Entry 7OC0 (X-ray diffraction, 1.78 A resolution); this record covers chains A and B.

# Chain A (and B)
Protein: 3-oxoacyl-[acyl-carrier-protein] synthase 2
From: Pseudomonas aeruginosa PAO1
Notes: EC 2.3.1.179; chain B of this document is another copy of the same molecule, construct and numbering; everything in this record applies to it too
Reference sequence: G3XDA2 (G3XDA2_PSEAE); residue numbers follow UniProt; this construct covers 2-413
Chain sequence (412 residues; row label = number of the first residue in the row):
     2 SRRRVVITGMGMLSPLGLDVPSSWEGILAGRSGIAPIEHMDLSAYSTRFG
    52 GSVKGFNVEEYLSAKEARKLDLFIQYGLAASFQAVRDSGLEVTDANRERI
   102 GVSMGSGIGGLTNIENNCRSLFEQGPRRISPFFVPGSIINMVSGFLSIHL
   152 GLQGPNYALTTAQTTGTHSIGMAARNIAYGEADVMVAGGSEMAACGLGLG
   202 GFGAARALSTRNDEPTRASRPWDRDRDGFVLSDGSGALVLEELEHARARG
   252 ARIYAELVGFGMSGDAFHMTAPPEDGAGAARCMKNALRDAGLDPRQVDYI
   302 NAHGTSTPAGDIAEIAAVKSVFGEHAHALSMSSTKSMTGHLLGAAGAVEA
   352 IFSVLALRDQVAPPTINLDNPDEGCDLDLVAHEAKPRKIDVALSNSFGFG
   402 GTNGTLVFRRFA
Sequence notes: engineered mutation Gln164 (Cys in G3XDA2)
Ion coordination: Mg2+: Ser33, Thr217, Ser337
Residues lining bound ligands: V7W ((2S,4R)-2-(thiophen-2-yl)thiazolidine-4-carboxylic acid): Gln164, Phe230, Asp266, His269, Met270, Thr271, Ala272, Pro273, His304, Thr306, His341, Phe398, Gly399, Phe400, Gly402
From the paper describing this entry:
  - binding site for V7W: His304, His341

# Chain A / chain B interface
Residue-residue contacts (130; chain A residue first):
  Ala45(A) - Arg128(B)  hydrogen bond (backbone-side chain)
  Tyr46(A) - Leu122(B)
  Tyr46(A) - Pro127(B)
  Tyr46(A) - Arg128(B)
  Ser47(A) - Arg128(B)
  Glu99(A) - Arg282(B)
  Ile109(A) - Ile139(B)  hydrophobic
  Ile115(A) - Leu112(B)  hydrophobic
  Ile115(A) - Ile115(B)  hydrophobic
  Ile115(A) - Leu198(B)  hydrophobic
  Glu116(A) - Leu122(B)
  Glu116(A) - Phe123(B)
  Asn118(A) - Leu198(B)
  Cys119(A) - Glu116(B)
  Cys119(A) - Cys119(B)  disulfide
  Cys119(A) - Phe123(B)  hydrophobic
  Cys119(A) - Leu198(B)  hydrophobic
  Arg120(A) - Phe123(B)
  Leu122(A) - Tyr46(B)
  Leu122(A) - Glu116(B)
  Leu122(A) - Gly197(B)
  Leu122(A) - Leu198(B)
  Phe123(A) - Glu116(B)
  Phe123(A) - Cys119(B)  hydrophobic
  Phe123(A) - Arg120(B)
  Pro127(A) - Tyr46(B)
  Arg128(A) - Ala45(B)  hydrogen bond (side chain-backbone)
  Ile130(A) - Gly197(B)
  Ile130(A) - Gly201(B)
  Ile130(A) - Gly202(B)
  Ile130(A) - Ala205(B)
  Ser131(A) - Ala205(B)
  Pro132(A) - Ala205(B)
  Pro132(A) - Ala206(B)
  Phe133(A) - Met270(B)  hydrophobic
  Phe134(A) - Leu198(B)
  Val135(A) - Phe203(B)  hydrophobic
  Val135(A) - Phe400(B)  hydrophobic
  Pro136(A) - Met270(B)  hydrophobic
  Pro136(A) - Thr271(B)
  Ile139(A) - Ala163(B)  hydrophobic
  Ile140(A) - Thr161(B)
  Asn141(A) - Thr161(B)
  Asn141(A) - Thr162(B)
  Asn141(A) - Ala163(B)
  Asn141(A) - Phe400(B)  hydrogen bond (side chain-backbone)
  Asn141(A) - Thr403(B)
  Met142(A) - Gly401(B)
  Gly145(A) - Gly401(B)
  Phe146(A) - Met270(B)  hydrophobic
  Ser148(A) - Ala267(B)
  Ser148(A) - Gly401(B)
  Ile149(A) - Phe268(B)
  Ile149(A) - His269(B)
  Ile149(A) - Met270(B)
  Gly152(A) - Ala267(B)
  Leu153(A) - Ala267(B)
  Gln154(A) - Ser264(B)
  Gln154(A) - Gly265(B)  hydrogen bond (backbone-backbone)
  Gln154(A) - Asp266(B)
  Gln154(A) - Ala267(B)
  Gln154(A) - Arg282(B)  hydrogen bond (backbone-side chain)
  Gly155(A) - Ser264(B)
  Gly155(A) - Gly265(B)  hydrogen bond (backbone-backbone)
  Pro156(A) - Met263(B)  hydrophobic
  Asn157(A) - His169(B)
  Asn157(A) - Thr403(B)  hydrogen bond (backbone-side chain)
  Tyr158(A) - Leu160(B)  hydrophobic
  Tyr158(A) - Thr162(B)
  Tyr158(A) - Met173(B)  hydrophobic
  Ala159(A) - Leu160(B)
  Ala159(A) - Thr161(B)  hydrogen bond (backbone-backbone)
  Ala159(A) - Thr162(B)
  Leu160(A) - Ala159(B)
  Thr161(A) - Ile140(B)
  Thr161(A) - Asn141(B)
  Thr161(A) - Ala159(B)  hydrogen bond (backbone-backbone)
  Thr161(A) - Thr161(B)
  Thr162(A) - Asn141(B)
  Thr162(A) - Tyr158(B)
  Thr162(A) - Ala159(B)
  Ala163(A) - Ile139(B)  hydrophobic
  Ala163(A) - Asn141(B)
  His169(A) - Asn157(B)
  Met173(A) - Tyr158(B)  hydrophobic
  Met173(A) - Met173(B)  hydrophobic
  Arg176(A) - Glu182(B)  salt bridge
  Tyr180(A) - Tyr180(B)  hydrophobic
  Glu182(A) - Arg176(B)  salt bridge
  Glu182(A) - Met263(B)
  Gly197(A) - Leu122(B)
  Gly197(A) - Ile130(B)
  Leu198(A) - Ile115(B)  hydrophobic
  Leu198(A) - Cys119(B)  hydrophobic
  Leu198(A) - Leu122(B)
  Leu198(A) - Phe134(B)
  Gly201(A) - Ile130(B)
  Gly202(A) - Ile130(B)
  Gly202(A) - Phe134(B)
  Phe203(A) - Val135(B)  hydrophobic
  Ala205(A) - Ile130(B)
  Ala205(A) - Ser131(B)
  Ala205(A) - Pro132(B)
  Ala206(A) - Pro132(B)
  Met263(A) - Tyr158(B)  hydrophobic
  Ser264(A) - Gln154(B)
  Ser264(A) - Gly155(B)
  Gly265(A) - Gln154(B)  hydrogen bond (backbone-backbone)
  Gly265(A) - Gly155(B)
  Asp266(A) - Gln154(B)
  Ala267(A) - Ser148(B)
  Ala267(A) - Gly152(B)
  Ala267(A) - Leu153(B)
  Ala267(A) - Gln154(B)
  Phe268(A) - Ile149(B)
  His269(A) - Ile149(B)
  Met270(A) - Pro136(B)  hydrophobic
  Met270(A) - Met142(B)  hydrophobic
  Met270(A) - Phe146(B)  hydrophobic
  Met270(A) - Ile149(B)
  Thr271(A) - Pro136(B)
  Arg282(A) - Glu99(B)
  Arg282(A) - Gln154(B)  hydrogen bond (side chain-backbone)
  Phe400(A) - Val135(B)  hydrophobic
  Phe400(A) - Asn141(B)  hydrogen bond (backbone-side chain)
  Gly401(A) - Met142(B)
  Gly401(A) - Gly145(B)
  Gly401(A) - Ser148(B)
  Thr403(A) - Asn141(B)
  Thr403(A) - Asn157(B)  hydrogen bond (side chain-backbone)
Also at the interface, not in a pair above, chain A (69 interface residues in all): Gly108, Leu112, Asn177
Also at the interface, not in a pair above, chain B (68 interface residues in all): Lys70, Leu71, Gly108, Asn118, Phe133, Pro156
Inter-chain disulfides: Cys119(A)-Cys119(B)

# Summary
The interface between chain A and chain B involves 69 residues on one side and 68 on the other; the contacts
include 1 disulfide bond, 13 hydrogen bonds and 2 salt bridges. Among the polar pairs are Arg176(A)-Glu182(B),
Ala45(A)-Arg128(B) and Asn141(A)-Phe400(B). The paper reports a binding site for V7W at His304(A) and
His341(A).
Chain A and chain B are both 3-oxoacyl-[acyl-carrier-protein] synthase 2 (Pseudomonas aeruginosa PAO1); the
structure, Structure of Pseudomonas aeruginosa FabF mutant C164Q in complex with a ligand
(2S,4R)-2-(thiophen-2-yl)thiazolidine-4-carboxylic acid, was determined by X-ray diffraction (same publication
as 7OC1).
